5IC3 - chains A and C; structure by X-ray diffraction, 1.70 A resolution.

== Chain A ==
Molecule: Golgi-associated PDZ and coiled-coil motif-containing protein
Source organism: Homo sapiens
Reference sequence: Q9HD26 (GOPC_HUMAN); residues 276-362 here correspond to UniProt positions 284-370 (UniProt number = residue number + 8)
Amino-acid sequence (87 residues; row label = number of the first residue in the row):
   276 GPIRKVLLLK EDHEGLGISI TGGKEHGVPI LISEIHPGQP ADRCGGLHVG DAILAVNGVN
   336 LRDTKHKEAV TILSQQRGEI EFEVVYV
Covalently attached groups: Methyl-3,4-dephostatin (PQR) linked to Cys319
Residues lining bound ligands: Methyl-3,4-dephostatin (PQR; 4-[methyl(nitroso)amino]benzene-1,2-diol): Leu282, Leu283, Leu284, Arg318

== Chain C ==
Molecule: HPV18E6 Peptide
Amino-acid sequence (10 residues; numbered 1 to 10; the number before each row is that of its first residue):
     1 RLQRRRETQV
Unresolved in the structure: 1-4

== Interface between chain A and chain C ==
Residue-residue contacts (21):
  Gly290(A) with Val10(C)
  Leu291(A) with Val10(C), hydrogen bond (backbone-backbone)
  Gly292(A) with Val10(C), hydrogen bond (backbone-backbone)
  Ile293(A) with Thr8(C); Gln9(C); Val10(C), hydrogen bond (backbone-backbone)
  Ser294(A) with Glu7(C); Thr8(C)
  Ile295(A) with Glu7(C); Thr8(C), hydrogen bond (backbone-backbone)
  Thr296(A) with Arg6(C); Glu7(C)
  His301(A) with Arg6(C)
  Ser308(A) with Glu7(C), hydrogen bond
  Glu309(A) with Glu7(C)
  His311(A) with Gln9(C)
  His341(A) with Arg6(C); Thr8(C), hydrogen bond
  Val345(A) with Thr8(C); Val10(C), hydrophobic
  Ser349(A) with Val10(C)
Also at the interface, not in a pair above, chain A (16 interface residues in all): Gly297, Leu348
Also at the interface, not in a pair above, chain C (6 interface residues in all): Arg5

== Summary ==
The interface between chain A and chain C involves 16 residues on one side and 6 on the other; the contacts
include 6 hydrogen bonds. Polar contacts include Leu291(A)-Val10(C), Ser308(A)-Glu7(C) and His341(A)-Thr8(C).
Covalently linked Methyl-3,4-dephostatin: at Cys319(A).
Chain A is Golgi-associated PDZ and coiled-coil motif-containing protein (Homo sapiens) and chain C is HPV18E6
Peptide; the structure, CAL PDZ domain with peptide and inhibitor, was determined by X-ray diffraction.
